PDB entry 7Q8V | X-ray diffraction, 2.13 A resolution | chain A

[Chain A]
Name: Tau-tubulin kinase 1
Source organism: Homo sapiens
Notes: EC 2.7.11.1
Reference sequence: Q5TCY1 (TTBK1_HUMAN); residues 13-320 here = UniProt positions 13-320
Amino-acid sequence (309 residues; numbered 12 to 320; the number before each row is that of its first residue):
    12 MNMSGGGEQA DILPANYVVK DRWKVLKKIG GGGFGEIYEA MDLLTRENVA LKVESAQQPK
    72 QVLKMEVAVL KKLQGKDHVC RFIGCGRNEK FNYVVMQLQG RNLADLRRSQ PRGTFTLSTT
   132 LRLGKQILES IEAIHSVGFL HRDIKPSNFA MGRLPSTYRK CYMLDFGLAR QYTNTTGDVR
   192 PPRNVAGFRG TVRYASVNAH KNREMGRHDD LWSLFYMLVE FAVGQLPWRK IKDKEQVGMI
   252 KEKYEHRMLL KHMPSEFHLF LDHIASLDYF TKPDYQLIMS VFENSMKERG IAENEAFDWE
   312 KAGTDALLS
Disordered / not traced: 12-20, 313-320
Differences from the reference sequence: initiating methionine (12)
Small-molecule neighbours: 9IV (N-[4-(2-chloranylphenoxy)phenyl]-7H-pyrrolo[2,3-d]pyrimidin-4-amine): I40, G41, I48, A61, K63, C91, M107, Q108, L109, Q110, N113, A115, D116, S158, L175
Swiss-Prot annotation at these positions:
  - active site: D154 (Proton acceptor)
  - binding site (ATP): I40 to I48, K63
Reported in the primary citation:
  - binding site for 9IV: Q108, Q110, L175
  - conformationally variable residues: L175

[In short]
Ligands of chain A: compound 9IV. From UniProt: active-site residue D154 and 10 ATP-binding residues. From the
paper: a binding site for 9IV at Q108, Q110 and L175; conformational variability at L175.
Chain A is Tau-tubulin kinase 1 (Homo sapiens); the structure, Crystal structure of TTBK1 in complex with
VNG2.73 (compound 42), was determined by X-ray diffraction together with 7QHW, 7Q8W, 7Q8Y, 7Q8Z and 7Q90 from
the same study.
